PDB entry 7EFY | X-ray diffraction, 2.80 A resolution | chain A

# Chain A
Protein: UBA domain-containing protein
Organism: Cryptosporidium hominis
UniProtKB: A0A0S4TE75 (A0A0S4TE75_CRYHO); residues 199-326 here = UniProt positions 199-326
Chain sequence (128 residues; row label = number of the first residue in the row):
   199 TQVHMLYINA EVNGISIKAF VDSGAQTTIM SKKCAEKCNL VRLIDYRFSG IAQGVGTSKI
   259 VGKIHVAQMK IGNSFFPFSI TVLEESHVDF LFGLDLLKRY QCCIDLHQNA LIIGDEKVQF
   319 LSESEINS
Unresolved in the structure: 199-200, 248-256, 323-326
Reported in the primary citation:
  - catalytic residues: Asp-220
  - mutagenesis - D220A, D220N: abolished catalytic activity

# In short
The paper reports the catalytic residue Asp-220; D220A and D220N abolish catalytic activity.
Chain A is UBA domain-containing protein (Cryptosporidium hominis); the structure, Crystal structure of
retroviral protease-like domain of Ddi1 from Cryptosporidium hominis, was determined by X-ray diffraction,
deposited together with 7D66.
